PDB entry 2Y4T | X-ray diffraction, 3.00 A resolution | chain A

Chain A:
Protein: Dnaj homolog subfamily C member 3
From: Homo sapiens
UniProt: Q13217 (DNJC3_HUMAN); residue numbers follow UniProt; this construct covers 35-461
Chain sequence (450 residues; numbered 12 to 461; the number before each row is that of its first residue):
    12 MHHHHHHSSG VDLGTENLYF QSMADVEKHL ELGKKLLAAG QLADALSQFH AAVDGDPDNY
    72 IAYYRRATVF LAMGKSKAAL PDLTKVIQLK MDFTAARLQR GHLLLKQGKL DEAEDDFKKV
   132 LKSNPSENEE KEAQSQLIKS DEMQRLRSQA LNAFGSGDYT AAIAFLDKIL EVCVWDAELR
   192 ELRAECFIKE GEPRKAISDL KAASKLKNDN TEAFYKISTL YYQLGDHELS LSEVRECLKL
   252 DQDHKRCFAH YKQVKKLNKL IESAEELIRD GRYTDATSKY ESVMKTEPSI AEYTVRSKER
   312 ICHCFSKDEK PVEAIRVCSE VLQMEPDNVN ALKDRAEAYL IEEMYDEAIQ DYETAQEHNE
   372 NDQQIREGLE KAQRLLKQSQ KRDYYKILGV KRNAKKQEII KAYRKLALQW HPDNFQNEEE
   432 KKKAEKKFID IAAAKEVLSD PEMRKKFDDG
Disordered / not traced: 12-33, 456-461
Construct notes: expression tag (12-34)
Swiss-Prot annotation at these positions:
  - region: Gln375 to Arg393 (Flexible linker)
  - modified residue: Ser274 (Phosphoserine)
Disulfides: Cys248-Cys258, Cys313-Cys329

In short:
Chain A is Dnaj homolog subfamily C member 3 (Homo sapiens); the structure, Crystal structure of the human
co-chaperone P58(IPK), was determined by X-ray diffraction, deposited together with 2Y4U.
